PDB entry 7R2K | electron microscopy, 3.30 A resolution | chains U and V of the 24 polymer chains in the assembly

Chain U:
Molecule: crRNA
From: Escherichia coli
Sequence (57 nucleotides; row label = number of the first residue in the row):
     1 AUUGAAAGUU GUAGUAUGCG GUCCUUGCGG CUGAGAGCAC UUCAGGAGUU GCCCGCG

Chain V:
Name: Cas7a
From: Pyrococcus furiosus DSM 3638
UniProtKB: Q8U333 (Q8U333_PYRFU); residue numbers follow UniProt; this construct covers 1-336
Sequence (336 residues; row label = number of the first residue in the row):
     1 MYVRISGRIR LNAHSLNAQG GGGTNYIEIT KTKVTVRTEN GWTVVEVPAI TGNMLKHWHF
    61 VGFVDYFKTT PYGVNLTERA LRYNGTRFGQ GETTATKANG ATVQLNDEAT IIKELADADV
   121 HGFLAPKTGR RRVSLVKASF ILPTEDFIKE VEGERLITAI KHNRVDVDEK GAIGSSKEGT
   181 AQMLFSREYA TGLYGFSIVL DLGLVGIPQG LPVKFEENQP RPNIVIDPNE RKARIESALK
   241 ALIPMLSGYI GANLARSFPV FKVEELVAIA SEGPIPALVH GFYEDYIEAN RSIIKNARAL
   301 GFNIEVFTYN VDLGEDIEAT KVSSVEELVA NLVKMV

How chain U and chain V interact:
Contacting residue pairs (17):
  C53(U) with Leu124(V), sugar contact; Arg131(V), hydrogen bond to the sugar
  C54(U) with Arg87(V), hydrogen bond to the phosphate; Leu124(V), sugar contact
  G55(U) with Asn53(V), sugar contact; Lys56(V), phosphate contact; Arg87(V), salt bridge to the phosphate; Gln90(V), base contact
  C56(U) with Met54(V), phosphate contact; His57(V), phosphate contact; Tyr83(V), base contact; Asn84(V), base contact; Gly85(V), phosphate contact; Thr86(V), phosphate contact
  G57(U) with Gln19(V), hydrogen bond to the base; Gly20(V), sugar contact; Met54(V), phosphate contact
Interface residues without a listed pair, chain V (18 interface residues in all): Ala18, Gly22, Phe88, Pro126

Overview:
5 residues of chain U face 18 of chain V across their interface; the contacts include 3 hydrogen bonds and 1
salt bridge. Among the polar pairs are G57(U)-Gln19(V), C53(U)-Arg131(V) and C54(U)-Arg87(V).
Here chain U is crRNA (Escherichia coli) and chain V is Cas7a (Pyrococcus furiosus DSM 3638). Entry 7R2K
(elongated Cascade complex from type I-A CRISPR-Cas system) was determined by electron microscopy.
